PDB entry 3F2D | X-ray diffraction, 2.51 A resolution | chains T and A of the 3 polymer chains in the assembly

# Chain T
Molecule: 22-nt DNA strand
Sequence (22 nucleotides; row label = number of the first residue in the row):
     1 ATAACGGTTGCCCGTCTCACTG
Unresolved in the structure: 19-22

# Chain A
Protein: Geobacillus kaustophilus DNA polc
From: Geobacillus kaustophilus
Notes: EC 2.7.7.7; fragment: gkapolc, delta 1-227, delta 412-617
UniProt: Q5L0J3 (Q5L0J3_GEOKA); the construct has insertions or renumbered stretches relative to UniProt, so the offset changes along the chain: 228-424 = UniProt 227-423; 618-1444 = UniProt 618-1444
Amino-acid sequence (1041 residues; row label = number of the first residue in the row; note: 188 numbers in that range are skipped by the numbering (no residue carries them; nothing is unmodelled there)):
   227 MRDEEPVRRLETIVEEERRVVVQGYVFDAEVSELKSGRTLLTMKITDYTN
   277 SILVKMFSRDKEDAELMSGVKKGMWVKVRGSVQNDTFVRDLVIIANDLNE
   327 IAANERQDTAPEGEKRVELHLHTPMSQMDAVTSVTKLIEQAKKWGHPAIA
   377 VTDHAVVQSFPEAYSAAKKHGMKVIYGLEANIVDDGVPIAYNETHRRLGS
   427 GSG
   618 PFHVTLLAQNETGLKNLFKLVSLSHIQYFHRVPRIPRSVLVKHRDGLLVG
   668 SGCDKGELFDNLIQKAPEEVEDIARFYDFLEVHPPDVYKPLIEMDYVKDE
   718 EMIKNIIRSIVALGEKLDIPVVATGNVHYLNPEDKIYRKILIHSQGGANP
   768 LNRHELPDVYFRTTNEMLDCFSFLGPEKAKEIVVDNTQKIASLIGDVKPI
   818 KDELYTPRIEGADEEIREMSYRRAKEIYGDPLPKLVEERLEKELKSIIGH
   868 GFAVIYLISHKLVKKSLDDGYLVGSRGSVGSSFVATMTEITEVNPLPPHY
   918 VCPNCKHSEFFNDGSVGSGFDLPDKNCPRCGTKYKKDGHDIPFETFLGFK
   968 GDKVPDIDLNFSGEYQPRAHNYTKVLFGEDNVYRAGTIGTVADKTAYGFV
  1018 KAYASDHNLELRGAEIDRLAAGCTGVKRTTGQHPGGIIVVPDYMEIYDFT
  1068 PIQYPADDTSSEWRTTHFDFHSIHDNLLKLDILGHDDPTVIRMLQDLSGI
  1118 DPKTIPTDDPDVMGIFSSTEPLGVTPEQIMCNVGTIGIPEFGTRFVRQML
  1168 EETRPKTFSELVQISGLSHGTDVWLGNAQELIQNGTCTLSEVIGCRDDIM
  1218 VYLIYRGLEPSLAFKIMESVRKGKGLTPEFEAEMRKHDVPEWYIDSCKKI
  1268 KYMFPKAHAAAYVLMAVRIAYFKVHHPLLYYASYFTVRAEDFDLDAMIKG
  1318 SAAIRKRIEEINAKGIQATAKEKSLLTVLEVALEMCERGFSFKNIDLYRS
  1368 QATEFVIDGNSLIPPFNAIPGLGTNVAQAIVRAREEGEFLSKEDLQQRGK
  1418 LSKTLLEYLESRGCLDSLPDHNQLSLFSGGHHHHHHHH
Unresolved in the structure: 227-232, 412-429, 679-686, 709-713, 1445-1455
Differences from the reference sequence: expression tag (227, 1445-1455); linker (425-429)
Metal / ion sites: Mn2+ site 1: His346, His348, Glu405, Asn743 (together with phosphate ion); Zn2+ site 1: Asp355, His380, His745 (together with phosphate ion); Mn2+ site 2: Glu405, His620, Cys670 (together with phosphate ion); Zn2+ site 2: Cys919, Cys922, Cys944, Cys947; Mn2+ site 3: Asp973, Asp975 (together with 2'-deoxyguanosine-5'-triphosphate)
Ligand contacts: 2'-deoxyguanosine-5'-triphosphate (DGT): Arg893, Gly894, Ser895, Thr962, Phe963, Lys970, Pro972, Asp973, Asp975, Asp1098, His1186, Arg1213, Arg1238, Tyr1269, Phe1271, Pro1272, His1275
Reported in the primary citation:
  - catalytic residues: Asp1098 (proposed by the authors, not directly observed)
  - specificity-determining residues: His1275 (proposed by the authors, not directly observed)

# How chain T and chain A interact
Pairs across the interface - 45 pairs, chain T then chain A:
  DA1(T) with Asn1329(A), base contact; Ala1330(A), hydrogen bond to the base; Gly1332(A), base contact
  DT2(T) with Gly1332(A), base contact; Ile1333(A), hydrogen bond to the base
  DA4(T) with Arg1161(A), base contact; Phe1162(A), base contact; Gln1165(A), base contact; Leu1192(A), phosphate contact
  DC5(T) with Phe1162(A), phosphate contact; Ser1185(A), sugar contact; His1186(A), base contact; Gly1187(A), hydrogen bond to the sugar; Thr1188(A), phosphate contact
  DG6(T) with Arg893(A), base contact; Glu1157(A), sugar contact; Thr1160(A), hydrogen bond to the phosphate; Phe1162(A), phosphate contact; Val1163(A), phosphate contact; His1186(A), hydrogen bond to the sugar
  DG7(T) with His1102(A), phosphate contact; Pro1156(A), phosphate contact; Glu1157(A), hydrogen bond to the phosphate
  DT8(T) with Gly1101(A), sugar contact; His1102(A), salt bridge to the phosphate; Asp1103(A), hydrogen bond to the phosphate; Asp1104(A), phosphate contact
  DT9(T) with Gly980(A), phosphate contact; Gln983(A), sugar contact; Arg1001(A), phosphate contact; Pro1051(A), sugar contact
  DG10(T) with Arg1001(A), salt bridge to the phosphate; Gln1049(A), phosphate contact
  DC11(T) with Thr1047(A), sugar contact; Gly1048(A), sugar contact; Gln1049(A), hydrogen bond to the phosphate; Pro1072(A), phosphate contact; Ala1073(A), phosphate contact
  DC12(T) with Thr1046(A), sugar contact; Ala1073(A), phosphate contact
  DC13(T) with Arg1045(A), salt bridge to the phosphate
  DT17(T) with Ser1419(A), phosphate contact; Thr1421(A), hydrogen bond to the phosphate
  DC18(T) with Ser1419(A), phosphate contact; Lys1420(A), hydrogen bond to the phosphate
Also at the interface, not in a pair above, chain T (15 interface residues in all): DA3
Also at the interface, not in a pair above, chain A (38 interface residues in all): Tyr1269, Arg1305, Lys1331

# Overview
15 residues of chain T and 38 residues of chain A are in contact; the contacts include 10 hydrogen bonds and 3
salt bridges. Among the polar pairs are DA1(T)-Ala1330(A), DT2(T)-Ile1333(A) and DC5(T)-Gly1187(A). Ligands of
chain A: 2'-deoxyguanosine-5'-triphosphate. From the paper: the catalytic residue Asp1098(A); the specificity
determinant His1275(A).
Here chain T is a 22-nt DNA strand and chain A is Geobacillus kaustophilus DNA polc (Geobacillus
kaustophilus). Entry 3F2D (DNA Polymerase PolC from Geobacillus kaustophilus complex with DNA, dGTP, Mn and
Zn) was determined by X-ray diffraction, deposited together with 3F2B and 3F2C.
